7WRO - chains H and L of the 3 polymer chains in the assembly; structure by electron microscopy, 3.40 A resolution.

# Chain H
Protein: 3372H
Source organism: Homo sapiens
Chain sequence (118 residues; each row starts with the number of its first residue):
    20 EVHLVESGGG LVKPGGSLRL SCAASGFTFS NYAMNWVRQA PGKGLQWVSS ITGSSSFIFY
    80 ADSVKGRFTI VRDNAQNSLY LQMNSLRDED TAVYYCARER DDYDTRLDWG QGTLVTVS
Disulfides: Cys-41/Cys-115

# Chain L
Protein: 3372L
Source organism: Homo sapiens
Chain sequence (111 residues; numbered 21 to 131; the number before each row is that of its first residue):
    21 PMLTQPPSVS GAPGQTVTIS CVGSSSNIGA GYEVHWYQQL PGTAPKRLLS GNSDRPSGVP
    81 DRFSGSKSGT SASLAITGLQ ADDEADYYCQ SYDSSLSLSA VVFGGGTKLT V
Disulfides: Cys-41/Cys-109

# Chain H / chain L interface
Pairs across the interface - 38 pairs, chain H then chain L:
  Asn-54(H) / Val-121(L)
  Val-56(H) / Phe-123(L)  hydrophobic
  Gln-58(H) / Gln-59(L)  hydrogen bond
  Gln-58(H) / Tyr-108(L)  hydrogen bond
  Gly-63(H) / Tyr-108(L)
  Leu-64(H) / Gln-59(L)
  Leu-64(H) / Phe-123(L)
  Trp-66(H) / Ala-120(L)  hydrophobic
  Trp-66(H) / Val-121(L)
  Phe-78(H) / Ser-117(L)
  Phe-78(H) / Leu-118(L)
  Phe-78(H) / Ser-119(L)
  Tyr-114(H) / Gln-59(L)  hydrogen bond
  Tyr-114(H) / Ala-64(L)  hydrophobic
  Tyr-114(H) / Pro-65(L)
  Glu-118(H) / Tyr-112(L)
  Glu-118(H) / Val-121(L)
  Tyr-122(H) / Glu-53(L)
  Tyr-122(H) / His-55(L)
  Tyr-122(H) / Ser-70(L)
  Tyr-122(H) / Asp-74(L)  hydrogen bond
  Asp-123(H) / Tyr-112(L)
  Thr-124(H) / Glu-53(L)
  Thr-124(H) / His-55(L)
  Thr-124(H) / Tyr-57(L)  hydrogen bond (backbone-side chain)
  Thr-124(H) / Gln-110(L)  hydrogen bond (backbone-side chain)
  Thr-124(H) / Ser-111(L)  hydrogen bond (side chain-backbone)
  Arg-125(H) / His-55(L)  hydrogen bond
  Arg-125(H) / Arg-67(L)
  Arg-125(H) / Ser-70(L)  hydrogen bond
  Leu-126(H) / Tyr-57(L)  hydrogen bond (backbone-side chain)
  Leu-126(H) / Arg-67(L)
  Leu-126(H) / Gln-110(L)
  Leu-126(H) / Phe-123(L)  hydrophobic
  Trp-128(H) / Tyr-57(L)
  Trp-128(H) / Pro-65(L)
  Trp-128(H) / Phe-123(L)  hydrophobic
  Gly-129(H) / Ala-64(L)
Interface residues without a listed pair, chain H (18 interface residues in all): Lys-62, Gln-130
Interface residues without a listed pair, chain L (22 interface residues in all): Thr-63, Gly-124, Gly-125

# In short
The interface between chain H and chain L involves 18 residues on one side and 22 on the other, with 10
hydrogen bonds. Among the polar pairs are Gln-58(H)/Gln-59(L), Gln-58(H)/Tyr-108(L) and Tyr-114(H)/Gln-59(L).
Chain H is 3372H and chain L is 3372L, both from Homo sapiens; the structure, Local structure of BD55-3372 and
delta spike, was determined by electron microscopy (same publication as 7WR8 and 7WRL).
